6BLP - chains A and F of the 12 polymer chains in the assembly; structure by X-ray diffraction, 3.20 A resolution.

[Chain A]
Molecule: DNA-directed RNA polymerase II subunit RPB1
Organism: Saccharomyces cerevisiae (strain ATCC 204508 / S288c)
Notes: EC 2.7.7.6
Reference sequence: P04050 (RPB1_YEAST); residue numbers follow UniProt; this construct covers 1-1733
Chain sequence (1733 residues; numbered 1 to 1733; the number before each row is that of its first residue):
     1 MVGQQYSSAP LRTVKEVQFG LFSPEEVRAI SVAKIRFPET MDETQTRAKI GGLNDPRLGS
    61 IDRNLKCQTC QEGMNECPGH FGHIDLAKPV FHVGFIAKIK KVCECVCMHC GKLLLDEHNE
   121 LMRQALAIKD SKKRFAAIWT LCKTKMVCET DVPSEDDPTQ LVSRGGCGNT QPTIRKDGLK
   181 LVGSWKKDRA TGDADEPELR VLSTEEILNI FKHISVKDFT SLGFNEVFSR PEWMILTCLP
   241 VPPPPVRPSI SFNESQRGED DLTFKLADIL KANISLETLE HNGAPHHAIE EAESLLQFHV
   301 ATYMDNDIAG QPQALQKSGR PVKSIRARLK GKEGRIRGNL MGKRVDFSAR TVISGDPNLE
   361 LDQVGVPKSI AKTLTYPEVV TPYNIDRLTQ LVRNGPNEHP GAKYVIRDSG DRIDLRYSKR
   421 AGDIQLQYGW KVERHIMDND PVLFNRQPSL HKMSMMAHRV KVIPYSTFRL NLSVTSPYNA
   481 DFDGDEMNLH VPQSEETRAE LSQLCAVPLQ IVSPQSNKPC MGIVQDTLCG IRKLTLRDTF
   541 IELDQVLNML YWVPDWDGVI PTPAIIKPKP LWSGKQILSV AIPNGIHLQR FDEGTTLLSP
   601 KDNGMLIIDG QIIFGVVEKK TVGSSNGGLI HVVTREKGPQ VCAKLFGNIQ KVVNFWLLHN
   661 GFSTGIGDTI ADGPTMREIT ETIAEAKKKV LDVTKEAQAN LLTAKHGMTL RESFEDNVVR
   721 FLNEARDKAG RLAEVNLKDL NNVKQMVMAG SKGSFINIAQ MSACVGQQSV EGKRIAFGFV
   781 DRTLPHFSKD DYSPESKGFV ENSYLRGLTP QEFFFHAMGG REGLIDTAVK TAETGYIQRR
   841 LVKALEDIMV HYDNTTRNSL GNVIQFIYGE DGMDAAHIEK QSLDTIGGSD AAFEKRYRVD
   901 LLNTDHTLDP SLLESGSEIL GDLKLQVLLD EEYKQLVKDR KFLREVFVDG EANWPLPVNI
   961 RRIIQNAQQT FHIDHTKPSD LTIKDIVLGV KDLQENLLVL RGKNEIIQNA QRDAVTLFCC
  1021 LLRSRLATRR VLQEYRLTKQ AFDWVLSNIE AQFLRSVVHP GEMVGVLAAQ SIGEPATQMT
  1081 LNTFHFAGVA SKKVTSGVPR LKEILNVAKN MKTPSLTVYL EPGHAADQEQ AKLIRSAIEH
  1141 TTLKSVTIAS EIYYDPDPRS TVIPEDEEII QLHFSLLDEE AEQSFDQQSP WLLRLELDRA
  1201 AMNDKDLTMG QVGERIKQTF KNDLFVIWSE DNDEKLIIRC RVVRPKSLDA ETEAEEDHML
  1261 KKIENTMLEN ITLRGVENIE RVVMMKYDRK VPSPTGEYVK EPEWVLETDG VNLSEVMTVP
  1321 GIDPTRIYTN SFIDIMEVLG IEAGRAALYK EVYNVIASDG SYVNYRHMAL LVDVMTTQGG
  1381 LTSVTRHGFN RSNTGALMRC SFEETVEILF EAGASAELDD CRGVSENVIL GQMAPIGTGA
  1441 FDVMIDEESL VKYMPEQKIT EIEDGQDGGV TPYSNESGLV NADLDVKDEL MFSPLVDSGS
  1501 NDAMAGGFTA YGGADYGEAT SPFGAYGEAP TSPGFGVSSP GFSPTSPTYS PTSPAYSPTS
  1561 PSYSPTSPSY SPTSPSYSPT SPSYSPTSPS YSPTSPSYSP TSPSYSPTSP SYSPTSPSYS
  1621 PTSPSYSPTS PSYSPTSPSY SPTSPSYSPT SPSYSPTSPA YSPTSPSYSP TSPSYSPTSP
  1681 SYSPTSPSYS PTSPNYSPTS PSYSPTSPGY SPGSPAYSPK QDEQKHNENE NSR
Disordered / not traced: 1-2, 149-164, 186-200, 251-258, 1081-1092, 1176-1186, 1244-1253, 1447-1733
Bound ions: Zn2+ site 1: Cys-67, Cys-70, Cys-77, His-80; Zn2+ site 2: Cys-110, Cys-148, Cys-167; Mg2+ site 1: Asp-481, Asp-483, Asp-485 (shared with 1 residue of chain R); Mg2+ site 2: Asp-481 (together with AMP-CPP)
Small-molecule neighbours: AMP-CPP: Arg-446, Pro-448, Asn-479, Asp-481, Asp-483, Lys-752, Thr-831
UniProt features mapped onto this chain:
  - region: Pro-248 to Asp-260 (Lid loop), Asn-306 to Lys-323 (Rudder loop), Pro-810 to Glu-822 (Bridging helix)
  - binding site (Zn(2+)): Cys-67, Cys-70, Cys-77, His-80, Cys-107, Cys-110, Cys-148, Cys-167
  - binding site (Mg(2+)): Asp-481, Asp-483, Asp-485
  - modified residue: Thr-1471 (Phosphothreonine)
  - cross-link (Glycyl lysine isopeptide (Lys-Gly)): Lys-695 (interchain with G-Cter in ubiquitin), Lys-1246 (interchain with G-Cter in ubiquitin), Lys-1350 (interchain with G-Cter in ubiquitin)
  - natural variant: Ser-1653 to Pro-1659 (deletion: In strain: A364A)
  - mutagenesis: Lys-1246 (K1246R: Impairs ubiquitination during transcription stress)

[Chain F]
Molecule: DNA-directed RNA polymerases I, II, and III subunit RPABC2
Organism: Saccharomyces cerevisiae (strain ATCC 204508 / S288c)
Reference sequence: P20435 (RPAB2_YEAST); residue numbers follow UniProt; this construct covers 1-155
Chain sequence (155 residues; numbered 1 to 155; the number before each row is that of its first residue):
     1 MSDYEEAFND GNENFEDFDV EHFSDEETYE EKPQFKDGET TDANGKTIVT GGNGPEDFQQ
    61 HEQIRRKTLK EKAIPKDQRA TTPYMTKYER ARILGTRALQ ISMNAPVFVD LEGETDPLRI
   121 AMKELAEKKI PLVIRRYLPD GSFEDWSVEE LIVDL
Disordered / not traced: 1-71
UniProt features mapped onto this chain:
  - region: Leu-111 to Leu-132 (Leucine-zipper)
  - modified residue: Ser-24 (Phosphoserine)

[Chain A / chain F interface]
Pairs across the interface - 58 pairs, chain A then chain F:
  Val-379(A) with Ser-102(F)
  Val-380(A) with Asn-104(F)
  Thr-381(A) with Ser-102(F); Asn-104(F)
  Tyr-383(A) with Val-107(F); Leu-111(F), hydrophobic; Thr-115(F)
  Glu-495(A) with Ala-98(F); Ser-102(F); Pro-117(F)
  Glu-496(A) with Gly-95(F)
  Ala-499(A) with Gly-95(F)
  Ser-502(A) with Leu-118(F)
  Gln-503(A) with Arg-90(F), hydrogen bond
  Leu-504(A) with Lys-87(F); Tyr-88(F), hydrophobic; Ala-91(F), hydrophobic
  His-851(A) with Pro-139(F)
  Tyr-852(A) with Thr-81(F); Glu-89(F), hydrogen bond; Arg-136(F); Tyr-137(F); Leu-138(F)
  Arg-857(A) with Pro-139(F)
  Arg-1001(A) with Ala-80(F); Thr-82(F); Pro-83(F)
  Leu-1054(A) with Tyr-84(F)
  Arg-1055(A) with Asp-154(F), salt bridge
  His-1059(A) with Thr-86(F); Lys-87(F), hydrogen bond (side chain-backbone)
  Pro-1060(A) with Thr-86(F)
  Glu-1062(A) with Lys-87(F), salt bridge; Tyr-88(F), hydrogen bond
  Met-1433(A) with Arg-92(F)
  Gly-1437(A) with Tyr-88(F)
  Thr-1438(A) with Tyr-88(F); Arg-92(F), hydrogen bond (backbone-side chain)
  Phe-1441(A) with Tyr-88(F); Glu-89(F); Arg-92(F); Ile-134(F), hydrophobic; Arg-135(F)
  Asp-1442(A) with Val-133(F); Ile-134(F); Arg-135(F), hydrogen bond (backbone-backbone); Tyr-137(F), hydrogen bond
  Val-1443(A) with Arg-92(F); Ile-93(F), hydrophobic; Leu-132(F), hydrophobic; Val-133(F)
  Met-1444(A) with Leu-132(F); Val-133(F), hydrogen bond (backbone-backbone); Arg-135(F)
  Ile-1445(A) with Pro-131(F); Leu-132(F), hydrophobic; Val-133(F)
  Asp-1446(A) with Pro-131(F), hydrogen bond (backbone-backbone)
Interface residues without a listed pair, chain A (36 interface residues in all): Pro-382, Gly-429, Gly-1002, Lys-1003, Ala-1051, Gly-1061, Gly-1439, Ala-1440
Interface residues without a listed pair, chain F (39 interface residues in all): Gln-78, Met-85, Leu-94, Leu-99, Ile-101, Met-103, Ala-105

[Overview]
The interface between chain A and chain F involves 36 residues on one side and 39 on the other, with 9
hydrogen bonds and 2 salt bridges. Polar contacts include Arg-1055(A)/Asp-154(F), Glu-1062(A)/Lys-87(F) and
Gln-503(A)/Arg-90(F). Ligands of chain A: AMP-CPP.
Chain A is DNA-directed RNA polymerase II subunit RPB1 and chain F is DNA-directed RNA polymerases I, II, and
III subunit RPABC2, both from Saccharomyces cerevisiae (strain ATCC 204508 / S288c); the structure, Pol II
elongation complex with an abasic lesion at i+1 position, soaking AMPCPP, was determined by X-ray diffraction,
deposited together with 6BLO, 6BM2, 6BM4 and 6BQF.
